8JJB - chains A and F of the 6 polymer chains in the assembly; structure by X-ray diffraction, 2.68 A resolution.

Chain A:
Molecule: Tubulin alpha-1B chain
From: Sus scrofa
Reference sequence: Q2XVP4 (TBA1B_PIG); residues 1-451 here = UniProt positions 1-451
Chain sequence (451 residues; each row starts with the number of its first residue):
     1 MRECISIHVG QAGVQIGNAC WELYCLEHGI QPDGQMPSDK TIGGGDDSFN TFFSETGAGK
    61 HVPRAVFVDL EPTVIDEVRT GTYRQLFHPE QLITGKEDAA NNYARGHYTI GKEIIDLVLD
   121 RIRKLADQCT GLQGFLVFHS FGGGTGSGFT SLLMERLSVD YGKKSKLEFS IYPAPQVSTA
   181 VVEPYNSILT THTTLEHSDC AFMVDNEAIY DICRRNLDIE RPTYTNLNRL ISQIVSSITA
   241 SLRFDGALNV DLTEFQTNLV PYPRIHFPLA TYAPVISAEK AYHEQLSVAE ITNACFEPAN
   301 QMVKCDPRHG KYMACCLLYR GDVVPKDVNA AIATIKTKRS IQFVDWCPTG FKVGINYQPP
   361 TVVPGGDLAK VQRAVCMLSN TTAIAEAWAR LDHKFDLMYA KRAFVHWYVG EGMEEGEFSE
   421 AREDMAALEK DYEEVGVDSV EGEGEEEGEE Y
Unresolved in the structure: 439-451
Ion coordination: Ca2+: Asp39, Thr41, Asp47, Glu55
Residues lining bound ligands: GTP: Gly10, Gln11, Ala12, Gln15, Ile16, Asp69, Glu71, Asp98, Ala99, Ala100, Asn101, Ser140, Gly142, Gly143, Gly144, Thr145, Gly146, Ile171, Ser178, Glu183, Asn206, Tyr224, Asn228, Ile231
Swiss-Prot annotation at these positions:
  - motif: Met1 to Cys4 (MREC motif)
  - active site: Glu254
  - binding site (GTP): Gly10, Gln11, Ala12, Gln15, Glu71, Ala99, Ser140, Gly143, Gly144, Thr145, Gly146, Thr179, Glu183, Asn206, Tyr224, Asn228, Leu252
  - binding site (Mg(2+)): Glu71
  - site: Tyr451 (Involved in polymerization)
  - modified residue: Lys40 (N6,N6,N6-trimethyllysine), Ser48 (Phosphoserine), Ser232 (Phosphoserine), Tyr282 (3'-nitrotyrosine), Arg339 (Omega-N-methylarginine), Ser439 (Phosphoserine), Glu443 (5-glutamyl polyglutamate), Glu445 (5-glutamyl polyglutamate), Tyr451 (3'-nitrotyrosine)
  - cross-link (Glycyl lysine isopeptide (Lys-Gly)): Lys326 (interchain with G-Cter in ubiquitin), Lys370 (interchain with G-Cter in ubiquitin)

Chain F:
Molecule: TTL
From: Gallus gallus
Chain sequence (380 residues; each row starts with the number of its first residue):
     1 MYTFVVRDEN SSVYAEVSRL LLATGQWKRL RKDNPRFNLM LGERNRLPFG RLGHEPGLVQ
    61 LVNYYRGADK LCRKASLVKL IKTSPELSES CTWFPESYVI YPTNLKTPVA PAQNGIRHLI
   121 NNTRTDEREV FLAAYNRRRE GREGNVWIAK SSAGAKGEGI LISSEASELL DFIDEQGQVH
   181 VIQKYLEKPL LLEPGHRKFD IRSWVLVDHL YNIYLYREGV LRTSSEPYNS ANFQDKTCHL
   241 TNHCIQKEYS KNYGRYEEGN EMFFEEFNQY LMDALNTTLE NSILLQIKHI IRSCLMCIEP
   301 AISTKHLHYQ SFQLFGFDFM VDEELKVWLI EVNGAPACAQ KLYAELCQGI VDVAISSVFP
   361 LADTGQKTSQ PTSIFIKLHH
Unresolved in the structure: 103-124, 363-371
Residues lining bound ligands: AMP-PCP (ACP; phosphomethylphosphonic acid adenylate ester): Lys74, Pro95, Ile148, Lys150, Gly154, Lys184, Tyr185, Leu186, Lys198, Asp200, Arg202, Arg222, His239, Leu240, Thr241, Asn242, Asp318, Met320, Ile330, Glu331, Asn333

Chain A / chain F interface:
Pairs across the interface - 19 pairs, chain A then chain F:
  Gln176(A) - Pro56(F)
  Glu207(A) - His54(F)  salt bridge
  Glu297(A) - His306(F)
  Pro298(A) - Leu307(F)  hydrophobic
  Lys304(A) - His54(F)
  Cys305(A) - His308(F)
  Arg308(A) - Pro300(F)  hydrogen bond (side chain-backbone)
  Arg308(A) - Ala301(F)
  Arg308(A) - Ile302(F)
  Arg308(A) - Ser303(F)  hydrogen bond (side chain-backbone)
  His309(A) - Arg66(F)  hydrogen bond (side chain-backbone)
  His309(A) - Gly67(F)
  His309(A) - Ala301(F)
  Ser340(A) - Ala301(F)
  Glu386(A) - Gly50(F)
  Glu386(A) - Arg66(F)  salt bridge
  Arg390(A) - Gly50(F)
  Arg390(A) - His54(F)
  His393(A) - Arg51(F)
Interface residues without a listed pair, chain A (15 interface residues in all): Pro175, Asp306, Lys338
Interface residues without a listed pair, chain F (15 interface residues in all): Asp33, Gly53

Overview:
Chain A and chain F each contribute 15 residues to their interface, with 3 hydrogen bonds and 2 salt bridges.
Polar contacts include Glu207(A)-His54(F), Glu386(A)-Arg66(F) and Arg308(A)-Pro300(F). Ligands of chain A:
GTP. Bound to chain F: AMP-PCP.
Chain A is Tubulin alpha-1B chain (Sus scrofa) and chain F is TTL (Gallus gallus); the structure, Crystal
structure of T2R-TTL-Y61 complex, was determined by X-ray diffraction (same publication as 8JJC).
